8RHK - chains N and a of the 34 polymer chains in the assembly; structure by X-ray diffraction, 2.80 A resolution.

== Chain N ==
Name: Proteasome subunit beta type-1
From: Saccharomyces cerevisiae
Notes: EC 3.4.25.1
UniProtKB: P38624 (PSB1_YEAST); residues 6-201 here correspond to UniProt positions 20-215 (UniProt number = residue number + 14)
Chain sequence (196 residues; numbered 6 to 201; the number before each row is that of its first residue):
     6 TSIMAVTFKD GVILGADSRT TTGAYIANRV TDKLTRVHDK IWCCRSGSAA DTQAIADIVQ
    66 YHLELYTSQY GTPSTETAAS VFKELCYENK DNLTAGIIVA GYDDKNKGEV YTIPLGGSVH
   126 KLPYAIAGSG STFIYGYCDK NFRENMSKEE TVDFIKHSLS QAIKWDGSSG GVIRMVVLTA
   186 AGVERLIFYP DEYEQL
Metal / ion sites: Mg2+: Ile168, Asp171, Ser174
Curated features (UniProtKB/Swiss-Prot):
  - active site: Thr6 (Nucleophile)

== Chain a ==
Name: Proteasome subunit beta type-7
From: Saccharomyces cerevisiae
UniProtKB: P30657 (PSB7_YEAST); residues -12 to 233 here correspond to UniProt positions 21-266 (UniProt number = residue number + 33)
Chain sequence (246 residues; numbered -12 to 233; the number before each row is that of its first residue; numbers below 1 keep their minus sign (Thr-12 is residue -12)):
   -12 TQIANAGASP MVNTQQPIVT GTSVISMKYD NGVIIAADNL GSYGSLLRFN GVERLIPVGD
    48 NTVVGISGDI SDMQHIERLL KDLVTENAYD NPLADAEEAL EPSYIFEYLA TVMYQRRSKM
   108 NPLWNAIIVA GVQSNGDQFL RYVNLLGVTY SSPTLATGFG AHMANPLLRK VVDRESDIPK
   168 TTVQVAEEAI VNAMRVLYYR DARSSRNFSL AIIDKNTGLT FKKNLQVENM KWDFAKDIKG
   228 YGTQKI
Not modelled in the structure: -12 to 0

== Interface between chain N and chain a ==
Contacting residue pairs - 62 pairs, chain N then chain a:
  Arg24(N) - Ala189(a)
  Ala29(N) - Phe146(a)
  Ala29(N) - Arg187(a)
  Ala29(N) - Asp188(a)
  Ala29(N) - Ala189(a)  hydrogen bond (backbone-backbone)
  Ala29(N) - Arg190(a)
  Tyr30(N) - Phe146(a)
  Tyr30(N) - Arg187(a)
  Ile31(N) - Tyr186(a)
  Ile31(N) - Arg187(a)  hydrogen bond (backbone-backbone)
  Ile31(N) - Asp188(a)
  Ile31(N) - Ala189(a)
  Ala32(N) - Arg187(a)  hydrogen bond (backbone-side chain)
  Asn33(N) - Arg187(a)
  Arg34(N) - Tyr186(a)
  Arg34(N) - Arg187(a)
  Arg34(N) - Lys218(a)  hydrogen bond (side chain-backbone)
  Arg34(N) - Trp219(a)
  Arg34(N) - Phe221(a)
  Val35(N) - Phe221(a)  hydrophobic
  Val35(N) - Ala222(a)  hydrophobic
  Val35(N) - Ile225(a)
  Asp37(N) - Lys226(a)
  Asp37(N) - Gly227(a)  hydrogen bond (side chain-backbone)
  Asp37(N) - Gln231(a)
  Leu39(N) - Gln231(a)
  Thr40(N) - Tyr228(a)
  Thr40(N) - Gln231(a)
  Arg41(N) - Gln231(a)  hydrogen bond (backbone-side chain)
  Trp47(N) - Gln231(a)
  Trp47(N) - Ile233(a)
  Arg50(N) - Tyr228(a)
  Gln58(N) - Tyr228(a)  hydrogen bond (backbone-side chain)
  Ala61(N) - Tyr228(a)
  Asp62(N) - Tyr228(a)  hydrogen bond
  Phe138(N) - Leu33(a)  hydrophobic
  Lys169(N) - Leu34(a)
  Trp170(N) - Ser32(a)
  Trp170(N) - Leu33(a)
  Trp170(N) - Leu34(a)  hydrogen bond (backbone-backbone)
  Trp170(N) - Arg35(a)
  Asp171(N) - Ser32(a)
  Gly172(N) - Ser32(a)  hydrogen bond (backbone-backbone)
  Gly172(N) - Leu34(a)
  Gly172(N) - Ala189(a)
  Gly172(N) - Arg190(a)
  Gly176(N) - Trp219(a)
  Val177(N) - Trp219(a)  hydrophobic
  Val177(N) - Ala222(a)  hydrophobic
  Arg179(N) - Ala222(a)  hydrogen bond (side chain-backbone)
  Arg179(N) - Ile225(a)
  Arg190(N) - Gln231(a)
  Arg190(N) - Ile233(a)  hydrogen bond (side chain-backbone)
  Ile192(N) - Ala222(a)  hydrophobic
  Ile192(N) - Lys223(a)
  Tyr194(N) - Trp219(a)
  Tyr194(N) - Asp220(a)  hydrogen bond
  Tyr194(N) - Lys223(a)
  Pro195(N) - Trp219(a)
  Asp196(N) - Arg193(a)  salt bridge
  Glu199(N) - Tyr185(a)  hydrogen bond
  Glu199(N) - Arg193(a)  salt bridge
Also at the interface, not in a pair above, chain N (36 interface residues in all): Ser23, Thr26, Ile168, Ser173, Val188
Also at the interface, not in a pair above, chain a (27 interface residues in all): Asn37, Met150, Met217

== Summary ==
Chain N and chain a form an interface of 36 and 27 residues respectively; the contacts include 14 hydrogen
bonds and 2 salt bridges. Polar pairs include Asp196(N)-Arg193(a), Glu199(N)-Arg193(a) and Ala32(N)-Arg187(a).
From UniProt: active-site residue Thr6(N) on chain N.
Chain N is Proteasome subunit beta type-1 and chain a is Proteasome subunit beta type-7, both from
Saccharomyces cerevisiae; the structure, Yeast 20S proteasome in complex with a linear oxindole epoxyketone
(compound 6), was determined by X-ray diffraction together with 8RHJ and 8RHL from the same study.
